Entry 6DTQ (X-ray diffraction, 2.15 A resolution); this record covers chain A.

Chain A:
Molecule: maltose-binding protein MalE3
From: Thermotoga maritima
UniProt: G4FGN8 (G4FGN8_THEMA); residues 19-411 here = UniProt positions 19-411
Chain sequence (400 residues; each row starts with the number of its first residue):
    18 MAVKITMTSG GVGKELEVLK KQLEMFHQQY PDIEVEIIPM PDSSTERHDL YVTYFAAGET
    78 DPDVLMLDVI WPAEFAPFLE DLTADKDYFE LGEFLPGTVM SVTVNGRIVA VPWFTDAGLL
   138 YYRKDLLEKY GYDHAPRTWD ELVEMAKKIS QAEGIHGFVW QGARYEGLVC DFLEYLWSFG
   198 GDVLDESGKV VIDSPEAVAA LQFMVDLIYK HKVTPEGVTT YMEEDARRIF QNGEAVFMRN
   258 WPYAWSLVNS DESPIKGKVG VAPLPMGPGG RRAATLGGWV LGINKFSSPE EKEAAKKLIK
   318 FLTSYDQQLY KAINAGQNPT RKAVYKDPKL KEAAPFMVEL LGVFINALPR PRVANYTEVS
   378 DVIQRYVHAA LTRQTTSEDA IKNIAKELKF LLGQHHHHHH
Not modelled in the structure: 18, 410-417
Construct notes: initiating methionine (18); expression tag (412-417)
Ion coordination: Mg2+: Thr77, Asp78, Asp80, Glu308
From the paper describing this entry:
  - binding site for alpha-D-glucopyranose: Glu32, Asp133, Tyr260, Trp296
  - binding site for alpha-D-glucopyranose: Asp85 (from molecular simulation)

Summary:
Thr77, Asp78, Asp80 and Glu308 form the Mg2+ site. From the paper: a binding site for alpha-D-glucopyranose at
Glu32, Asp133 and Tyr260 among others.
Chain A is maltose-binding protein MalE3 (Thermotoga maritima); the structure, Maltose bound T. maritima
MalE3, was determined by X-ray diffraction (same publication as 6DTR, 6DTS, 6DTT and 6DTU).
